Entry 7LIH (electron microscopy, 4.40 A resolution (low resolution: residue-level contacts below are approximate; hydrogen-bond / salt-bridge calls are withheld)); this record covers chains I and J of the 12 polymer chains in the assembly.

# Chain I (and J)
Molecule: E1 protein
From: Mayaro virus
Notes: chain J of this document is another copy of the same molecule, construct and numbering; everything in this record applies to it too
UniProtKB: A0A0P0CE34 (A0A0P0CE34_9VIRU); residues 1-435 here correspond to UniProt positions 807-1241 (UniProt number = residue number + 806)
Sequence (435 residues; row label = number of the first residue in the row):
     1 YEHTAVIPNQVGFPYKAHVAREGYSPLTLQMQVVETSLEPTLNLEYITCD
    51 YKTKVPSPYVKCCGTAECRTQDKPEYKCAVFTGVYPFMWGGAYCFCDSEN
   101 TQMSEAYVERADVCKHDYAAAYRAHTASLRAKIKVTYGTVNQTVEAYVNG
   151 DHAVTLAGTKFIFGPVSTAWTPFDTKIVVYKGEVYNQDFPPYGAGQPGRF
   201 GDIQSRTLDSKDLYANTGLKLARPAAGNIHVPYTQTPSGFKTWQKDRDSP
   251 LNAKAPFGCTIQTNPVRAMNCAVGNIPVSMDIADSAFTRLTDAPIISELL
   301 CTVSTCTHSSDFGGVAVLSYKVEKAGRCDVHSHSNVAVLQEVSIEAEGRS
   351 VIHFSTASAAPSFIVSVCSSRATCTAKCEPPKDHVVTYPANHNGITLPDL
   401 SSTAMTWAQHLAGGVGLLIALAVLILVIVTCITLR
Disulfides: Cys49-Cys114, Cys62-Cys94, Cys63-Cys96, Cys68-Cys78, Cys259-Cys271, Cys301-Cys374, Cys306-Cys378, Cys328-Cys368

# Interface between chain I and chain J
Residue-residue contacts - 6 pairs, chain I then chain J:
  Val317(I) with Ile295(J)
  Arg349(I) with Val322(J); Glu323(J)
  Lys382(I) with Tyr1(J); Ala20(J); Arg21(J)
Also at the interface, not in a pair above, chain I (6 interface residues in all): Ser304, Thr305, Thr307
Also at the interface, not in a pair above, chain J (9 interface residues in all): Gly23, Lys321, Ser369

# Overview
The interface between chain I and chain J involves 6 residues on one side and 9 on the other.
Chain I and chain J are both E1 protein (Mayaro virus); the structure, CryoEM structure of Mayaro virus
icosahedral subunit, was determined by electron microscopy.
